6QJQ - chains A and F of the 6 polymer chains in the assembly; structure by electron microscopy, 3.70 A resolution.

== Chain A (and F) ==
Molecule: Microtubule-associated protein tau
From: Homo sapiens
Notes: chain F of this document is another copy of the same molecule, construct and numbering; everything in this record applies to it too
Reference sequence: P10636 (TAU_HUMAN), isoform P10636-2; the author numbering skips numbers that UniProt does not, so the offset changes along the chain: 272-274 = UniProt 214-216; 306-330 = UniProt 217-241
Sequence (28 residues; each row starts with the number of its first residue; note: 31 numbers in that range are skipped by the numbering (no residue carries them; nothing is unmodelled there)):
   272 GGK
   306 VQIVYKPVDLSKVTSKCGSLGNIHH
What the authors report for this chain:
  - post-translational modification sites: Ser320, Ser324 (citing earlier work)

== How chain A and chain F interact ==
Contacting residue pairs - 5 pairs, chain A then chain F:
  Gly273(A) with Val306(F)
  Val306(A) with Val306(F), hydrophobic
  Ile308(A) with Ile308(F), hydrophobic
  Tyr310(A) with Tyr310(F), hydrogen bond
  Ser324(A) with Ser324(F)
Also at the interface, not in a pair above, chain A (6 interface residues in all): Ser320
Also at the interface, not in a pair above, chain F (5 interface residues in all): Ser320

== Summary ==
6 residues of chain A face 5 of chain F across their interface; the contacts include 1 hydrogen bond. The
hydrogen-bonded pair is Tyr310(A)-Tyr310(F). From the paper: modification sites Ser320(A) and Ser324(A).
Both chains are Microtubule-associated protein tau (Homo sapiens). Entry 6QJQ (Cryo-EM structure of
heparin-induced 2N3R tau filaments) was determined by electron microscopy together with 6QJM, 6QJH and 6QJP
from the same study.
